5XF3 - chains A and I of the 10 polymer chains in the assembly; structure by X-ray diffraction, 2.60 A resolution.

Chain A:
Name: Histone H3.1
Source organism: Homo sapiens
UniProtKB: P68431 (H31_HUMAN); residues 0-135 here correspond to UniProt positions 1-136 (UniProt number = residue number + 1)
Sequence (136 residues; numbered 0 to 135; the number before each row is that of its first residue; numbering starts at 0):
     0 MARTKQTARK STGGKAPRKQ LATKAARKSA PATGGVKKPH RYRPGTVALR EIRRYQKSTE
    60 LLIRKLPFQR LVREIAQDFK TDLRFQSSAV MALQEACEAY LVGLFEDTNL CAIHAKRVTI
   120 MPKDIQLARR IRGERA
Unresolved in the structure: 0-37

Chain I:
Molecule: 145-nt DNA strand
Sequence (145 nucleotides; row label = number of the first residue in the row; numbers below 1 keep their minus sign (DA-72 is residue -72)):
   -72 ATCAATATCC ACCTGCAGAT ACTACCAAAA GTGTATTTGG AAACTGCTCC ATCAAAAGGC
   -12 ATGTTCAGCT GAATCAGCTG AACATGCCTT TTGATGGAGC AGTTTCCAAA TACACTTTTG
    48 GTAGTATCTG CAGGTGGATA TTGAT

Chain A / chain I interface:
Contacting residue pairs - 25 pairs, chain A then chain I:
  Arg40(A) - DT-8(I)  base contact
  Arg40(A) - DG70(I)  sugar contact
  Tyr41(A) - DT69(I)  phosphate contact
  Tyr41(A) - DG70(I)  phosphate contact
  Arg42(A) - DG-5(I)  salt bridge to the phosphate
  Arg42(A) - DG70(I)  hydrogen bond to the phosphate
  Pro43(A) - DA-6(I)  phosphate contact
  Thr45(A) - DT69(I)  phosphate contact
  Thr45(A) - DG70(I)  hydrogen bond to the phosphate
  Arg63(A) - DG-14(I)  hydrogen bond to the phosphate
  Arg63(A) - DC-13(I)  salt bridge to the phosphate
  Arg72(A) - DA-22(I)  salt bridge to the phosphate
  Arg83(A) - DC-23(I)  phosphate contact
  Arg83(A) - DA-22(I)  hydrogen bond to the sugar
  Phe84(A) - DC-23(I)  sugar contact
  Phe84(A) - DA-22(I)  hydrogen bond to the phosphate
  Gln85(A) - DC-23(I)  phosphate contact
  Ser86(A) - DC-23(I)  hydrogen bond to the phosphate
  Arg116(A) - DT-3(I)  phosphate contact
  Arg116(A) - DG-2(I)  phosphate contact
  Val117(A) - DC-4(I)  phosphate contact
  Val117(A) - DT-3(I)  hydrogen bond to the phosphate
  Thr118(A) - DC-4(I)  hydrogen bond to the phosphate
  Thr118(A) - DT-3(I)  hydrogen bond to the phosphate
  Met120(A) - DG-2(I)  phosphate contact
Other interface residues (no listed pair), chain A (18 interface residues in all): His39, Leu82, Lys115
Other interface residues (no listed pair), chain I (13 interface residues in all): DA71

Summary:
The interface between chain A and chain I involves 18 residues on one side and 13 on the other, with 9
hydrogen bonds and 3 salt bridges. Among the polar pairs are Arg83(A)-DA-22(I), Arg42(A)-DG70(I) and
Thr45(A)-DG70(I).
Chain A is Histone H3.1 (Homo sapiens) and chain I is a 145-nt DNA strand; the structure, Nucleosome core
particle with an adduct of a binuclear RAPTA (Ru-arene-phosphaadamantane) compound having a
1,2-diphenylethylenediamine linker ..., was determined by X-ray diffraction (same publication as 5XF4, 5XF5
and 5XF6).
